Entry 8YE4 (X-ray diffraction, 3.20 A resolution); this record covers chains G and H of the 5 polymer chains in the assembly.

# Chain G
Protein: TCR NYN-I alpha chain
From: Homo sapiens
Sequence (187 residues; each row starts with the number of its first residue):
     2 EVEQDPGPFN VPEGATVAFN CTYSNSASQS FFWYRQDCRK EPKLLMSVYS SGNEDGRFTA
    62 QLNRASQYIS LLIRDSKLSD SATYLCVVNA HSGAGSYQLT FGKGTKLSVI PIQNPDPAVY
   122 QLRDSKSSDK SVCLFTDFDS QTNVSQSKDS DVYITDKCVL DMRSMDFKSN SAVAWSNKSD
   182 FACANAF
Disordered / not traced: 140-142, 188
Disulfide bonds: Cys22-Cys87, Cys134-Cys184
What the authors report for this chain:
  - specificity-determining residues: Ala28 (proposed by the authors, not directly observed)

# Chain H
Protein: TCR NYN-I beta chain
From: Homo sapiens
Sequence (238 residues; row label = number of the first residue in the row):
     1 AGVTQTPKFQ VLKTGQSMTL QCAQDMNHNS MYWYRQDPGM GLRLIYYSAS EGTTDKGEVP
    61 NGYNVSRLNK REFSLRLESA APSQTSVYFC ASSETGGYEQ YFGPGTRLTV TDLKNVFPPE
   121 VAVFEPSEAE ISHTQKATLV CLATGFYPDH VELSWWVNGK EVHSGVCTDP QPLKEQPALN
   181 DSRYALSSRL RVSATFWQNP RNHFRCQVQF YGLSENDEWT QDRAKPVTQI VSAEAWGR
Disulfide bonds: Cys22-Cys90, Cys141-Cys206

# Interface between chain G and chain H
Cross-chain cystine bridges: Cys159(G)-Cys167(H)
Residue-residue contacts - 71 pairs, chain G then chain H:
  Phe33(G) with Glu99(H)
  Tyr35(G) with Glu99(H); Gln100(H), hydrogen bond (side chain-backbone)
  Gln37(G) with Gln36(H), hydrogen bond; Phe89(H)
  Arg40(G) with Arg107(H); Asp149(H), salt bridge; Pro170(H); Gln171(H); Pro172(H)
  Lys41(G) with Phe89(H)
  Glu42(G) with Phe89(H); Phe102(H); Gly103(H)
  Pro43(G) with Phe102(H)
  Asn90(G) with Gly97(H), hydrogen bond (side chain-backbone)
  Ser97(G) with Tyr47(H), hydrogen bond
  Tyr98(G) with Gly96(H); Gly97(H)
  Gln99(G) with Tyr32(H); Leu44(H); Tyr47(H)
  Leu100(G) with Tyr98(H); Gln100(H)
  Phe102(G) with Leu42(H), hydrophobic; Gln100(H); Phe102(H), hydrophobic
  Lys104(G) with Gly39(H), hydrogen bond (side chain-backbone); Met40(H); Gly41(H)
  Asp117(G) with His133(H), salt bridge
  Tyr121(G) with Ser127(H); Glu130(H)
  Gln122(G) with Ser127(H)
  Leu123(G) with Phe124(H), hydrophobic; Glu125(H)
  Arg124(G) with Phe124(H); Glu125(H), hydrogen bond (backbone-backbone)
  Asp125(G) with Val123(H); Phe124(H)
  Ser126(G) with Val123(H), hydrogen bond (backbone-backbone); Glu125(H); Glu234(H), hydrogen bond (side chain-backbone); Ala235(H)
  Lys131(G) with Phe124(H)
  Ser132(G) with Phe124(H)
  Val133(G) with Phe124(H), hydrophobic; Val140(H), hydrophobic
  Leu135(G) with Val140(H), hydrophobic
  Tyr154(G) with Glu175(H), hydrogen bond
  Ile155(G) with Leu173(H)
  Thr156(G) with Asp169(H); Leu173(H); Ser187(H); Arg189(H)
  Asp157(G) with Leu173(H)
  Cys159(G) with Cys167(H), disulfide; Arg189(H)
  Met163(G) with Arg191(H)
  Met166(G) with Lys136(H), hydrogen bond; Ser193(H)
  Phe168(G) with Arg191(H)
  Ser170(G) with Arg191(H), hydrogen bond
  Ser172(G) with Arg189(H), hydrogen bond (backbone-side chain)
  Ala173(G) with Arg189(H)
  Val174(G) with Val140(H), hydrophobic; Ser187(H); Arg189(H)
  Trp176(G) with Leu142(H), hydrophobic; Leu173(H), hydrophobic; Ala185(H), hydrophobic
Also at the interface, not in a pair above, chain G (45 interface residues in all): Ser31, Cys39, Leu45, Gly103, Lys158, Val160, Leu161
Also at the interface, not in a pair above, chain H (50 interface residues in all): Tyr34, Pro104, Ala122, Ala129, Thr134, Thr138, Gly165, Thr168, Gln176

# Overview
The interface between chain G and chain H involves 45 residues on one side and 50 on the other; the contacts
include 1 disulfide bond, 12 hydrogen bonds and 2 salt bridges. Polar pairs include Arg40(G)-Asp149(H),
Asp117(G)-His133(H) and Tyr35(G)-Gln100(H). The paper reports the specificity determinant Ala28(G).
Chain G is TCR NYN-I alpha chain and chain H is TCR NYN-I beta chain, both from Homo sapiens; the structure,
The complex of TCR NYN-I and HLA-A24 bound to SARS-CoV-2 Spike448-456 peptide NYNYLYRLF, was determined by
X-ray diffraction (same publication as 8ZV9).
